Entry 4XK8 (X-ray diffraction, 2.80 A resolution); this record covers chains H and L of the 16 polymer chains in the assembly.

# Chain H
Protein: Putative uncharacterized protein
Amino-acid sequence (90 residues; row label = number of the first residue in the row):
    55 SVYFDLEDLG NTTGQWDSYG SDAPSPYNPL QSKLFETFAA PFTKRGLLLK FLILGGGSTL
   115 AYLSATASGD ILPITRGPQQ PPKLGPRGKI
Residues lining bound ligands:
  - chlorophyll a (CLA), molecule 1: Pro80, Tyr81, Asn82, Gln85
  - chlorophyll a (CLA), molecule 2: Leu106, Gly110, Gly111, Thr113, Leu114, Leu117, Ile125, Leu126

# Chain L
Protein: Putative uncharacterized protein
UniProt: E1C9L1 (E1C9L1_PEA); residues 4-156 here = UniProt positions 4-156
Amino-acid sequence (153 residues; numbered 4 to 156; the number before each row is that of its first residue):
     4 YQVIQPINGD PFIGSLETPV TSSPLIAWYL SNLPAYRTAV SPLLRGIEVG LAHGYLLVGP
    64 FVKAGPLRNT EIAGQAGSLA AGGLVVILSL CLTIYGISSF NEGAPSTAPS LTLTGRKKEP
   124 DQLQTADGWA KFTGGFFFGG ISGVIWAYFL LYV
Bound ions: chlorophyll a Mg site 1 near Glu51 (its only coordinating residue here); chlorophyll a Mg site 2 near His56 (its only coordinating residue here)
Residues lining bound ligands:
  - beta-carotene (BCR), molecule 1: Tyr32, Leu54, Ala55, Tyr58, Ser145, Ile148, Trp149
  - beta-carotene (BCR), molecule 2: Val52, His56, Leu91, Cys94, Leu95, Ile97, Tyr98, Trp132, Phe135, Phe139
  - beta-carotene (BCR), molecule 3: Phe64, Ala83, Leu87, Ile90
  - chlorophyll a (CLA), molecule 1: Ile7, Leu19, Thr21, Val23
  - chlorophyll a (CLA), molecule 2: Leu19, Thr21, Val23, Thr24, Ile29, Leu33
  - chlorophyll a (CLA), molecule 3: Val23, Tyr32, Leu33, Leu36, Pro37, Ala38, Glu51, Val52, Ala55, His56, Leu59
  - chlorophyll a (CLA), molecule 4: Trp31, Tyr32, Asn35, Leu36, Arg40, Leu47, Ile50, Glu51, Leu54, Ala55
  - chlorophyll a (CLA), molecule 5: His56, Leu60, Leu87, Leu91
  - chlorophyll a (CLA), molecule 6: Tyr58, Leu59, Gly62, Pro63, Lys66, Ala150, Leu153, Leu154
  - chlorophyll a (CLA), molecule 7: Leu60, Pro63, Phe64, Ala67, Gly68, Pro69, Arg71
  - chlorophyll a (CLA), molecule 8: Pro69, Leu70, Ala79, Leu82, Ala83, Gly86, Val89, Ile90, Leu93
  - chlorophyll a (CLA), molecule 9: Leu87, Ile90, Tyr98, Ser101, Ser102
  - chlorophyll a (CLA), molecule 10: Ile90, Leu93, Cys94, Ile97

# How chain H and chain L interact
Residue-residue contacts - 76 pairs, chain H then chain L:
  Tyr57(H) - Gly12(L)  hydrogen bond (side chain-backbone)
  Tyr57(H) - Asp13(L)
  Gly64(H) - Leu114(L)
  Asn65(H) - Leu114(L)
  Asn65(H) - Gly118(L)
  Thr66(H) - Asp13(L)
  Thr66(H) - Ile16(L)
  Thr67(H) - Ile16(L)
  Gly68(H) - Ile16(L)
  Gln69(H) - Pro112(L)
  Gln69(H) - Leu114(L)
  Trp70(H) - Asn11(L)
  Trp70(H) - Pro112(L)
  Trp70(H) - Leu114(L)
  Trp70(H) - Thr115(L)
  Asp71(H) - Thr41(L)
  Asp71(H) - Pro112(L)
  Asp71(H) - Leu114(L)  hydrogen bond (backbone-backbone)
  Asp71(H) - Leu116(L)
  Asp71(H) - Lys121(L)  salt bridge
  Ser72(H) - Leu116(L)
  Tyr73(H) - Thr24(L)  hydrogen bond (side chain-backbone)
  Tyr73(H) - Ile29(L)  hydrophobic
  Tyr73(H) - Leu33(L)  hydrophobic
  Tyr73(H) - Ser34(L)
  Tyr73(H) - Tyr39(L)
  Gly74(H) - Tyr39(L)
  Gly74(H) - Thr41(L)
  Gly74(H) - Lys121(L)
  Ser75(H) - Ser34(L)  hydrogen bond (side chain-backbone)
  Ser75(H) - Tyr39(L)  hydrogen bond (backbone-backbone)
  Ser75(H) - Thr41(L)  hydrogen bond (backbone-backbone)
  Ser75(H) - Ala42(L)
  Asp76(H) - Ala42(L)
  Asp76(H) - Arg119(L)  salt bridge
  Asp76(H) - Lys121(L)  salt bridge
  Ala77(H) - Ala42(L)
  Ala77(H) - Val43(L)
  Pro78(H) - Val43(L)
  Ser79(H) - Val43(L)
  Pro80(H) - Arg40(L)
  Tyr81(H) - Pro37(L)
  Tyr81(H) - Leu47(L)  hydrophobic
  Tyr81(H) - Glu51(L)  hydrogen bond
  Ser86(H) - Leu47(L)
  Phe89(H) - Leu46(L)
  Phe89(H) - Leu47(L)  hydrophobic
  Phe89(H) - Ile50(L)  hydrophobic
  Phe89(H) - Phe141(L)  hydrophobic
  Glu90(H) - Leu46(L)
  Glu90(H) - Leu47(L)
  Phe92(H) - Phe141(L)
  Ala93(H) - Phe141(L)  hydrophobic
  Phe96(H) - Ala133(L)
  Phe96(H) - Gly137(L)
  Phe96(H) - Phe140(L)  hydrophobic
  Thr97(H) - Ala133(L)
  Thr97(H) - Lys134(L)
  Arg99(H) - Thr96(L)
  Arg99(H) - Gly99(L)  hydrogen bond (side chain-backbone)
  Arg99(H) - Ile100(L)
  Arg99(H) - Phe103(L)  hydrogen bond (side chain-backbone)
  Arg99(H) - Ala129(L)
  Leu102(H) - Thr96(L)
  Leu102(H) - Thr136(L)
  Leu103(H) - Leu93(L)  hydrophobic
  Leu103(H) - Thr96(L)
  Leu103(H) - Ile100(L)  hydrophobic
  Phe105(H) - Phe140(L)  hydrophobic
  Leu106(H) - Val89(L)  hydrophobic
  Leu106(H) - Ser92(L)
  Leu106(H) - Leu93(L)
  Leu106(H) - Phe140(L)  hydrophobic
  Ile107(H) - Leu93(L)  hydrophobic
  Ile125(H) - Leu70(L)  hydrophobic
  Ile125(H) - Ile75(L)  hydrophobic
Also at the interface, not in a pair above, chain H (35 interface residues in all): Asp62, Leu117
Also at the interface, not in a pair above, chain L (49 interface residues in all): Ile10, Pro14, Ser25, Ala30, Arg48, Leu82, Ile97, Glu105

# Overview
Chain H and chain L form an interface of 35 and 49 residues respectively; the contacts include 9 hydrogen
bonds and 3 salt bridges. Polar contacts include Asp71(H)-Lys121(L), Asp76(H)-Arg119(L) and
Asp76(H)-Lys121(L). 2 chlorophyll a molecules are bound between chain H and chain L.
Here chain H is Putative uncharacterized protein and chain L is Putative uncharacterized protein. Entry 4XK8
(Crystal structure of plant photosystem I-LHCI super-complex at 2.8 angstrom resolution) was determined by
X-ray diffraction.
